8Z9P - chains R and C of the 5 polymer chains in the assembly; structure by electron microscopy, 2.50 A resolution.

[Chain R]
Protein: G-protein coupled receptor 4
Organism: Homo sapiens
Reference sequence: P46093 (GPR4_HUMAN); numbering as in UniProt (aligned over 8-310)
Amino-acid sequence (303 residues; numbered 8 to 310; the number before each row is that of its first residue):
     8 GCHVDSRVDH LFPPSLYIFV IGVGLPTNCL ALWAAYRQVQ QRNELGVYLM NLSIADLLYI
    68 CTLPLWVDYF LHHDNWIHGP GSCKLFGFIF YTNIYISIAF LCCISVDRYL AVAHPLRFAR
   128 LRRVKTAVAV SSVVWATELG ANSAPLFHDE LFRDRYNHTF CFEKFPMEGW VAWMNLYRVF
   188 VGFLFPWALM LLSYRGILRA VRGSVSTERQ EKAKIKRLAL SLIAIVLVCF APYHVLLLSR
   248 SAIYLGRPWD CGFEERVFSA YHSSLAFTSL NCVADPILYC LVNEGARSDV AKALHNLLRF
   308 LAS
Disulfide bonds: Cys9-Cys258, Cys90-Cys168
Curated features (UniProtKB/Swiss-Prot):
  - region: Glu157 to Phe172 (Extracellular loop 2 (ECL2))
  - site: Glu145 (Required for activation), His155 (Proton sensing), His165 (Proton sensing), His269 (Proton sensing)
  - glycosylation: Asn164 (N-linked (GlcNAc...) asparagine)
  - mutagenesis: His10 (H10Y: No effect on pH-sensing activity), His17 (H17Y: No effect on pH-sensing activity), Gln45 (Q45A: Induces a shift of the optimal pH for activation), Glu51 (E51A: Induces a shift of the optimal pH for activation), Asp63 (D63N: Impaired ability to sense protons), His79 (H79Y: Displays smaller cAMP, rho, PLC responses to mildly alkaline to acidic pH of 7.1 but almost the same or higher responses to severely acidic pH values of 6.5-6.2), His80 (H80Y: No effect on pH-sensing activity), His85 (H85Y: No effect on pH-sensing activity), Arg115 (R115A: Decreased proton-induced G-protein coupled receptor activity. Endothelial permeability is decreased under acid conditions), Arg129 (R129A: Induces a shift of the optimal pH for activation), Glu145 (E145Q: Mimics the protonation state; induces a shift of the optimal pH for activation), His165 (H165Y: Displays smaller cAMP, rho, PLC responses to mildly alkaline to acidic pH of 7.1 but almost the same or higher responses to severely acidic pH values of 6.5-6.2), 4 further mutagenesis entries in UniProt

[Chain C]
Protein: Guanine nucleotide-binding protein G(i) subunit alpha-1
Organism: Homo sapiens
Reference sequence: P63096 (GNAI1_HUMAN); numbering as in UniProt (aligned over 1-354)
Amino-acid sequence (354 residues; row label = number of the first residue in the row):
     1 MGCTLSAEDK AAVERSKMID RNLREDGEKA AREVKLLLLG AGESGKNTIV KQMKIIHEAG
    61 YSEEECKQYK AVVYSNTIQS IIAIIRAMGR LKIDFGDSAR ADDARQLFVL AGAAEEGFMT
   121 AELAGVIKRL WKDSGVQACF NRSREYQLND SAAYYLNDLD RIAQPNYIPT QQDVLRTRVK
   181 TTGIVETHFT FKDLHFKMFD VGAQRSERKK WIHCFEGVTA IIFCVALSDY DLVLAEDEEM
   241 NRMHASMKLF DSICNNKWFT DTSIILFLNK KDLFEEKIKK SPLTICYPEY AGSNTYEEAA
   301 AYIQCQFEDL NKRKDTKEIY THFTCSTDTK NVQFVFDAVT DVIIKNNLKD CGLF
Disordered / not traced: 1-2, 55-181
Differences from the reference sequence: engineered mutation Asn47 (Ser in P63096), Ala203 (Gly in P63096), Ala245 (Glu in P63096), Ser326 (Ala in P63096)
Curated features (UniProtKB/Swiss-Prot):
  - region: Lys35 to Lys46, Thr48 (G1 motif), Asp173 to Thr181 (G2 motif), Phe196 to Gly202, Gln204, Arg205 (G3 motif), Ile265 to Asp272 (G4 motif), Thr324, Cys325, Thr327 to Thr329 (G5 motif)
  - binding site (GTP): Glu43 to Lys46, Thr48, Ser151, Leu175 to Thr181, Asp200 to Gly202, Gln204, Asn269 to Asp272
  - binding site (Mg(2+)): Thr181
  - modified residue: Arg178 (ADP-ribosylarginine), Gln204 (Deamidated glutamine), Cys351 (ADP-ribosylcysteine)
  - lipidation: Gly2 (N-myristoyl glycine), Cys3 (S-palmitoyl cysteine)
  - natural variant: Gly40 (G40C: In NEDHISB; G40R: In NEDHISB), Gly45 (G45D: In NEDHISB), Thr48 (T48I: In NEDHISB; T48K: In NEDHISB), Gln52 (Q52P: In NEDHISB), Ser75 (deletion: In NEDHISB; uncertain significance), Gln172 (deletion: In NEDHISB), Asp173 (D173V: In NEDHISB), Glu186 to Phe189 (deletion: In NEDHISB; uncertain significance), Cys224 (C224Y: In NEDHISB), Lys270 (K270N: In NEDHISB; K270R: In NEDHISB), Asp272 (D272G: In NEDHISB), Val332 (V332E: In NEDHISB; uncertain significance)
  - mutagenesis: Gly42 (G42R: Abolishes switch to an activated conformation and dissociation from beta and gamma subunits upon GTP binding. Abolishes interaction with RGS family members), Glu116 (E116L: Enhances interaction (inactive GDP-bound) with RGS14), Gln147 (Q147L: Enhances interaction (inactive GDP-bound) with RGS14)

[Interface between chain R and chain C]
Residue-residue contacts - 28 pairs, chain R then chain C:
  Asn50(R) - Asp350(C)  hydrogen bond (side chain-backbone)
  Arg115(R) - Cys351(C)  hydrogen bond (side chain-backbone)
  Arg115(R) - Gly352(C)
  Arg115(R) - Leu353(C)
  Ala118(R) - Asn347(C)  hydrogen bond (backbone-side chain)
  Ala118(R) - Cys351(C)  hydrophobic
  Val119(R) - Ile344(C)
  Val119(R) - Leu348(C)  hydrophobic
  Val119(R) - Cys351(C)  hydrophobic
  Pro122(R) - Ile344(C)  hydrophobic
  Pro122(R) - Asn347(C)
  Leu123(R) - Leu194(C)  hydrophobic
  Leu123(R) - Ile343(C)  hydrophobic
  Arg124(R) - Lys192(C)  hydrogen bond (side chain-backbone)
  Arg124(R) - Asp193(C)  salt bridge
  Val208(R) - Leu348(C)  hydrophobic
  Val212(R) - Glu318(C)
  Val212(R) - Asp341(C)
  Ser213(R) - Tyr320(C)
  Ser213(R) - Asp341(C)
  Ser213(R) - Lys345(C)  hydrogen bond (backbone-side chain)
  Thr214(R) - Lys345(C)
  Glu218(R) - Phe354(C)
  Ile222(R) - Leu348(C)  hydrophobic
  Ile222(R) - Leu353(C)
  Leu225(R) - Gly352(C)
  Asn290(R) - Gly352(C)  hydrogen bond (side chain-backbone)
  Asn290(R) - Phe354(C)
Also at the interface, not in a pair above, chain R (20 interface residues in all): Leu52, Arg129, Tyr201, Ile204, Lys221
Also at the interface, not in a pair above, chain C (17 interface residues in all): Thr340

[Overview]
Chain R and chain C form an interface of 20 and 17 residues respectively; the contacts include 6 hydrogen
bonds and 1 salt bridge. Polar pairs include Arg124(R)-Asp193(C), Asn50(R)-Asp350(C) and Arg115(R)-Cys351(C).
Chain R is G-protein coupled receptor 4 and chain C is Guanine nucleotide-binding protein G(i) subunit
alpha-1, both from Homo sapiens; the structure, Cryo-EM structure of human GPR4-Gi complex, was determined by
electron microscopy, deposited together with 8Z9O.
